PDB entry 2A3M | X-ray diffraction, 1.50 A resolution | chain A

# Chain A
Molecule: COG3005: Nitrate/TMAO reductases, membrane-bound tetraheme cytochrome c subunit
Source organism: Desulfovibrio desulfuricans subsp. desulfuricans str
Reference sequence: Q30WH0 (Q30WH0_DESDG); residues -22 to 107 here correspond to UniProt positions 1-130 (UniProt number = residue number + 23)
Sequence (130 residues; numbered -22 to 107; the number before each row is that of its first residue; numbers below 1 keep their minus sign (Met-22 is residue -22)):
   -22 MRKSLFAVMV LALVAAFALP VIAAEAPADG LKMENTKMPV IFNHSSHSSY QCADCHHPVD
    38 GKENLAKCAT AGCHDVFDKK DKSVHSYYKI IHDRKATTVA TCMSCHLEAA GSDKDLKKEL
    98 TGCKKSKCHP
Unresolved in the structure: -22 to 0
Covalently attached groups: heme c (HEC) linked to Cys29, Cys32, Cys45, Cys50, Cys79, Cys82, Cys100, Cys105
Ion coordination: heme c Fe (4 sites), coordinated by His21, His24, His33, His34, His51, His69, His83, His106
Small-molecule neighbours:
  - heme c (HEC), molecule 1: Ala1, Glu2, Ala3, Pro4, Leu8, Met10, Phe19, His21, His24, Tyr27, Gln28, His33, Leu42, Lys44
  - heme c (HEC), molecule 2: Met10, Val17, Ile18, Phe19, Asn20, Ser23, His24, Tyr27, Ala77, Thr78, His83, Ala86, Leu97, Lys104
  - heme c (HEC), molecule 3: Met10, Glu11, Asn12, Thr13, Met15, Pro16, Val17, Phe54, Lys56, Tyr64, Tyr65, Ile68, His69, Met80, His83, Leu97, Thr98, Gly99, Ser103, His106
  - heme c (HEC), molecule 4: His33, His34, Val36, Asn41, Ala43, Lys44, His51, Val61, Lys66, Ile67, Thr75, Val76, Ala77, Thr78
Reported in the primary citation:
  - heme c coordination: His21, His33, His106
  - contacts within the chain: His33-Ala43 (water-mediated contact)
  - mutagenesis - K14A: abolished catalytic activity on molybdate

# In short
Covalently linked heme c: at Cys29, Cys45, Cys79 and Cys105. His21 and His33 coordinate a heme c Fe ion. From
the paper: K14A abolishes catalytic activity on molybdate; heme c coordination by His21, His33 and His106.
Chain A is COG3005: Nitrate/TMAO reductases, membrane-bound tetraheme cytochrome c subunit (Desulfovibrio
desulfuricans subsp. desulfuricans str); the structure, Structure of Desulfovibrio desulfuricans G20 tetraheme
cytochrome (oxidized form), was determined by X-ray diffraction, deposited together with 2A3P.
